PDB entry 6M4M | X-ray diffraction, 1.70 A resolution | chain A

# Chain A
Molecule: Alpha-amylase
From: Eisenia fetida
Notes: EC 3.2.1.1
UniProtKB: A0A173N065 (A0A173N065_EISFE); residues 18-510 here = UniProt positions 18-510
Chain sequence (520 residues; row label = number of the first residue in the row):
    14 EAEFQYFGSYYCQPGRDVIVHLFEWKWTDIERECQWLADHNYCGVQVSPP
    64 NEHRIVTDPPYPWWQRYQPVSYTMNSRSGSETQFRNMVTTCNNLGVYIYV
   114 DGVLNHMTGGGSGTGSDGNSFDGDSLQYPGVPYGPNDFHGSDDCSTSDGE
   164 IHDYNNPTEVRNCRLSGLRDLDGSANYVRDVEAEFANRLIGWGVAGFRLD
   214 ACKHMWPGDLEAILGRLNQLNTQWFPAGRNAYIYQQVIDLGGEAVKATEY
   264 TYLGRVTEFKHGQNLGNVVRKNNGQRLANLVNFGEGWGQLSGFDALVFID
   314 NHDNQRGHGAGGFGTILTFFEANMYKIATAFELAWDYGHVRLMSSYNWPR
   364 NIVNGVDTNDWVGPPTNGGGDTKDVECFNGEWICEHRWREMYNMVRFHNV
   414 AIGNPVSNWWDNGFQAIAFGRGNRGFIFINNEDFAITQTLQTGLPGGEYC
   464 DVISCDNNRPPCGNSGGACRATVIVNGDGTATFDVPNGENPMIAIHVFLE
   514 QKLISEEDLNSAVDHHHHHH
Disordered / not traced: 14-16, 513-533
Cystine bridges: Cys25-Cys56, Cys47-Cys104, Cys157-Cys176, Cys390-Cys397, Cys463-Cys475, Cys468-Cys482
Sequence notes: expression tag (14-17, 511-533); engineered mutation Gln249 (Glu in A0A173N065)
Bound ions: Ca2+: Asn118, Arg174, Asp183, His217

# Overview
Asn118, Arg174, Asp183 and His217 coordinate Ca2+.
Chain A is Alpha-amylase (Eisenia fetida); the structure, X-ray crystal structure of the E249Q mutan of
alpha-amylase I and maltohexaose complex from Eisenia fetida, was determined by X-ray diffraction (same
publication as 6M4K and 6M4L).
